3G5O - chains A and D of the 4 polymer chains in the assembly; structure by X-ray diffraction, 2.00 A resolution.

Chain A (and D):
Protein: Uncharacterized protein Rv2865
Source organism: Mycobacterium tuberculosis
Notes: chain D of this document is another copy of the same molecule, construct and numbering; everything in this record applies to it too
UniProtKB: O33347 (O33347_MYCTU); residues 8-100 here correspond to UniProt positions 1-93 (UniProt number = residue number - 7)
Amino-acid sequence (108 residues; row label = number of the first residue in the row):
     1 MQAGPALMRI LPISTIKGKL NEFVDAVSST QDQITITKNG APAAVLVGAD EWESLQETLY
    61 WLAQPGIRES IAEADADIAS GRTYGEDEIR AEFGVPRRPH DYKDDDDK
Unresolved in the structure: 1-6, 99-108
Construct notes: expression tag (1-7, 101-108)

Chain A / chain D interface:
Residue-residue contacts - 58 pairs, chain A then chain D:
  Ile-13(A) / Leu-20(D)  hydrophobic
  Ile-13(A) / Asn-21(D)
  Ile-13(A) / Val-24(D)  hydrophobic
  Ile-16(A) / Leu-20(D)  hydrophobic
  Lys-17(A) / Asn-21(D)
  Leu-20(A) / Ile-13(D)  hydrophobic
  Leu-20(A) / Ile-16(D)  hydrophobic
  Asn-21(A) / Ile-13(D)
  Asn-21(A) / Lys-17(D)  hydrogen bond
  Asn-21(A) / Lys-38(D)
  Val-24(A) / Ile-13(D)  hydrophobic
  Val-24(A) / Ala-43(D)  hydrophobic
  Asp-25(A) / Lys-38(D)  salt bridge
  Val-27(A) / Ala-44(D)  hydrophobic
  Ser-28(A) / Ala-43(D)  hydrogen bond (side chain-backbone)
  Gln-33(A) / Trp-52(D)
  Ile-36(A) / Leu-46(D)  hydrophobic
  Lys-38(A) / Asn-21(D)
  Lys-38(A) / Asp-25(D)  salt bridge
  Pro-42(A) / Ala-49(D)
  Ala-43(A) / Val-24(D)  hydrophobic
  Ala-43(A) / Ser-28(D)
  Ala-43(A) / Gly-48(D)
  Ala-43(A) / Ala-49(D)  hydrogen bond (backbone-backbone)
  Ala-44(A) / Val-27(D)  hydrophobic
  Ala-44(A) / Leu-46(D)  hydrophobic
  Ala-44(A) / Val-47(D)
  Ala-44(A) / Ala-49(D)
  Val-45(A) / Val-45(D)
  Val-45(A) / Leu-46(D)
  Val-45(A) / Val-47(D)  hydrogen bond (backbone-backbone)
  Val-45(A) / Trp-52(D)  hydrophobic
  Leu-46(A) / Ala-44(D)  hydrophobic
  Leu-46(A) / Val-45(D)
  Val-47(A) / Ala-44(D)
  Val-47(A) / Val-45(D)  hydrogen bond (backbone-backbone)
  Val-47(A) / Trp-52(D)  hydrophobic
  Gly-48(A) / Ala-43(D)
  Ala-49(A) / Pro-42(D)  hydrophobic
  Ala-49(A) / Ala-43(D)  hydrogen bond (backbone-backbone)
  Ala-49(A) / Ala-44(D)
  Trp-52(A) / Met-8(D)
  Trp-52(A) / Gln-33(D)
  Trp-52(A) / Val-45(D)  hydrophobic
  Trp-52(A) / Val-47(D)  hydrophobic
  Trp-52(A) / Leu-55(D)  hydrophobic
  Leu-55(A) / Trp-52(D)  hydrophobic
  Leu-59(A) / Leu-55(D)  hydrophobic
  Leu-59(A) / Thr-58(D)
  Leu-59(A) / Leu-59(D)  hydrophobic
  Leu-59(A) / Leu-62(D)
  Leu-62(A) / Leu-62(D)  hydrophobic
  Ala-63(A) / Leu-62(D)  hydrophobic
  Ala-63(A) / Arg-68(D)  hydrogen bond (backbone-side chain)
  Pro-65(A) / Glu-69(D)
  Arg-68(A) / Leu-62(D)  hydrogen bond (side chain-backbone)
  Arg-68(A) / Ala-63(D)  hydrogen bond (side chain-backbone)
  Arg-68(A) / Pro-65(D)
Other interface residues (no listed pair), chain A (31 interface residues in all): Gln-56, Thr-58, Gln-64, Gly-66
Other interface residues (no listed pair), chain D (31 interface residues in all): Ile-36, Gln-64

Summary:
Chain A and chain D each contribute 31 residues to their interface; the contacts include 9 hydrogen bonds and
2 salt bridges. Polar pairs include Asp-25(A)/Lys-38(D), Asn-21(A)/Lys-17(D) and Ser-28(A)/Ala-43(D).
Both chains are Uncharacterized protein Rv2865 (Mycobacterium tuberculosis). Entry 3G5O (The crystal structure
of the toxin-antitoxin complex RelBE2 (Rv2865-2866) from Mycobacterium tuberculosis) was determined by X-ray
diffraction (same publication as 3OEI).
